6X04 - chains D and J of the 12 polymer chains in the assembly; structure by X-ray diffraction, 2.68 A resolution.

== Chain D (and J) ==
Protein: Vhh-SAN5
Organism: Vicugna pacos
Notes: antibody fragment or engineered binder; chain J of this document is another copy of the same molecule, construct and numbering; everything in this record applies to it too
Sequence (118 residues; row label = number of the first residue in the row):
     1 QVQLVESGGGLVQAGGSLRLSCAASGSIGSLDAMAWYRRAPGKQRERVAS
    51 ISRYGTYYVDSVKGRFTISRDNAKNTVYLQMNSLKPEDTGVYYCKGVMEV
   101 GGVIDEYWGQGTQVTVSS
Not modelled in the structure: 1, 118

== Chain D / chain J interface ==
Pairs across the interface - 12 pairs, chain D then chain J:
  Gly64(D) - Ser17(J)
  Gly64(D) - Asn82(J)
  Gly64(D) - Ser83(J)  hydrogen bond (backbone-backbone)
  Arg65(D) - Asn82(J)
  Arg65(D) - Ser83(J)
  Phe66(D) - Asn82(J)
  Thr67(D) - Asn82(J)
  Gln80(D) - Gly64(J)
  Asn82(D) - Gly64(J)  hydrogen bond (side chain-backbone)
  Asn82(D) - Arg65(J)
  Asn82(D) - Ser83(J)
  Ser83(D) - Ser83(J)
Also at the interface, not in a pair above, chain J (6 interface residues in all): Thr67

== In short ==
The interface between chain D and chain J involves 7 residues on one side and 6 on the other, with 2 hydrogen
bonds. Polar contacts include Asn82(D)-Gly64(J) and Gly64(D)-Ser83(J).
Chain D and chain J are both Vhh-SAN5 (Vicugna pacos); the structure, Nup133 (aa55-481) from S. cerevisiae
bound by VHH-SAN5, was determined by X-ray diffraction together with 6X02, 6X03 and 6X05 from the same study.
